Entry 8ABY (electron microscopy, 3.70 A resolution); this record covers chains C and E of the 8 polymer chains in the assembly.

Chain C:
Name: DNA-directed RNA polymerase subunit beta
Organism: Escherichia coli K-12
Notes: EC 2.7.7.6
UniProt: P0A8V2 (RPOB_ECOLI); residue numbers follow UniProt; this construct covers 1-1342
Amino-acid sequence (1342 residues; row label = number of the first residue in the row):
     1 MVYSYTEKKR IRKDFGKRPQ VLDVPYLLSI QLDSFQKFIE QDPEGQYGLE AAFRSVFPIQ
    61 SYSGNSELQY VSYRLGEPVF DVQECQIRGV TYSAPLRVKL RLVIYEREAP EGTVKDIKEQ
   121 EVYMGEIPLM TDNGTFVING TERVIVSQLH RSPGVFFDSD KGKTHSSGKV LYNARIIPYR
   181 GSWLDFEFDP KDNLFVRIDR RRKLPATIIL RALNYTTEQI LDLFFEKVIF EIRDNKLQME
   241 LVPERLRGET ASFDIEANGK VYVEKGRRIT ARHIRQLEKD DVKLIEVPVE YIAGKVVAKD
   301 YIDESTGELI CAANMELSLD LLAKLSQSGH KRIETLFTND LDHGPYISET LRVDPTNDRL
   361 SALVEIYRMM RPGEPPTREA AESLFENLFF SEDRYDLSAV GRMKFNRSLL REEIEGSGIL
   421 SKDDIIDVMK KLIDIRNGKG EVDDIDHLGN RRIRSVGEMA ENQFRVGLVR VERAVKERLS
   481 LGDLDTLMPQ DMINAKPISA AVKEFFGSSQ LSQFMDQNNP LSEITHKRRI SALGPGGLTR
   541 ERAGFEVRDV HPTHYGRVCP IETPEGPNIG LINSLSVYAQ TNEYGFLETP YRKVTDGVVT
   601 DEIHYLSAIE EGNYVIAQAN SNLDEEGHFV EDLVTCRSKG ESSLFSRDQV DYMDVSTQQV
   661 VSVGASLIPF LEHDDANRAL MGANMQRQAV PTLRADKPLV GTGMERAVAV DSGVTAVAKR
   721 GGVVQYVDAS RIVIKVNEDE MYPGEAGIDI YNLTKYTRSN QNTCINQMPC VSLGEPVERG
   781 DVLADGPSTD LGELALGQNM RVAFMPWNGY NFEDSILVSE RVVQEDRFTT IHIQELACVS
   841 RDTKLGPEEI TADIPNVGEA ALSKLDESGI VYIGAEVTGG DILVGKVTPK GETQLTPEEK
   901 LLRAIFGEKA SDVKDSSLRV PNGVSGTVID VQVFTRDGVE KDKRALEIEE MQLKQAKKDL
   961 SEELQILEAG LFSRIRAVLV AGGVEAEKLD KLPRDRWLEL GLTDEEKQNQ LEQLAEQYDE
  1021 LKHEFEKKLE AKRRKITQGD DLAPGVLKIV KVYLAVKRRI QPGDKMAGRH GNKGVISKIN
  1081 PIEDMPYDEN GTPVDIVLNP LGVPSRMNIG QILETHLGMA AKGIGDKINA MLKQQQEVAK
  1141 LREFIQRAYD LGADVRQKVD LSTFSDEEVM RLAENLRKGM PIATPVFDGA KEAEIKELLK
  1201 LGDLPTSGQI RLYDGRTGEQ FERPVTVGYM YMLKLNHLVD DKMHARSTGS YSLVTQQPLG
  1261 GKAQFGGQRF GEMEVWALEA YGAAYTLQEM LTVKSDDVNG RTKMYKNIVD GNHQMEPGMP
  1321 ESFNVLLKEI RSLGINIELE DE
Not modelled in the structure: 1, 891-912
UniProt features mapped onto this chain:
  - modified residue (N6-acetyllysine): K1022, K1200
  - mutagenesis: I561 (I561S: Resistant to antibiotics salinamide A and B), I569 (I569S: Resistant to antibiotics salinamide A and B), A665 (A665E: Resistant to antibiotics salinamide A and B), D675 (D675A/G: Resistant to antibiotics salinamide A and B), N677 (N677H/K: Resistant to antibiotics salinamide A and B), L680 (L680M: Resistant to antibiotics salinamide A and B), E813 (E813K: Disrupts the enzyme's active center)

Chain E:
Name: DNA-directed RNA polymerase subunit omega
Organism: Escherichia coli K-12
Notes: EC 2.7.7.6
UniProt: P0A800 (RPOZ_ECOLI); residue numbers follow UniProt; this construct covers 1-91
Amino-acid sequence (91 residues; numbered 1 to 91; the number before each row is that of its first residue):
     1 MARVTVQDAV EKIGNRFDLV LVAARRARQM QVGGKDPLVP EENDKTTVIA LREIEEGLIN
    61 NQILDVRERQ EQQEQEAAEL QAVTAIAEGR R
Not modelled in the structure: 1, 75-91

Interface between chain C and chain E:
Pairs across the interface - 6 pairs, chain C then chain E:
  G1282(C) - F17(E)
  G1311(C) - Q31(E)  hydrogen bond (backbone-side chain)
  N1312(C) - Q31(E)
  H1313(C) - R28(E)  hydrogen bond (backbone-side chain)
  H1313(C) - Q31(E)
  Q1314(C) - R28(E)  hydrogen bond
Also at the interface, not in a pair above, chain C (6 interface residues in all): Y1285
Also at the interface, not in a pair above, chain E (4 interface residues in all): L21

Summary:
6 residues of chain C face 4 of chain E across their interface, with 3 hydrogen bonds. Among the polar pairs
are G1311(C)-Q31(E), H1313(C)-R28(E) and Q1314(C)-R28(E). Curated annotation (UniProt) lists 7 mutagenesis
sites on chain C.
Chain C is DNA-directed RNA polymerase subunit beta and chain E is DNA-directed RNA polymerase subunit omega,
both from Escherichia coli K-12; the structure, RNA polymerase bound to purified in vitro transcribed
regulatory RNA putL - pause prone, closed clamp ..., was determined by electron microscopy (same publication
as 8ABZ, 8AC0, 8AC1, 8AC2, 8ACP and 8AD1).
